Entry 9D6D (electron microscopy, 2.18 A resolution); this record covers chains H and J of the 18 polymer chains in the assembly.

== Chain H (and J) ==
Protein: Gag polyprotein
Organism: Human immunodeficiency virus type 1 (NEW YORK-5 ISOLATE)
Notes: fragment: CA-SP1 domains; chain J of this document is another copy of the same molecule, construct and numbering; everything in this record applies to it too
Reference sequence: P12493 (GAG_HV1N5); residues 11-239 here correspond to UniProt positions 143-371 (UniProt number = residue number + 132)
Amino-acid sequence (229 residues; each row starts with the number of its first residue):
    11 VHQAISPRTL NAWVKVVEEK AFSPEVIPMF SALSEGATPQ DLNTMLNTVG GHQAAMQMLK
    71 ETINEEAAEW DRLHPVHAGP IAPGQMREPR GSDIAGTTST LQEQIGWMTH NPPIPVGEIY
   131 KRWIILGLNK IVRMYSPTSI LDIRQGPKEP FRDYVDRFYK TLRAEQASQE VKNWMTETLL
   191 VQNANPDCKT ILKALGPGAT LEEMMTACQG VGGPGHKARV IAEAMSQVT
Differences from the reference sequence: engineered mutation I231 (Leu363 in P12493)
Residues lining bound ligands:
  - Lenacapavir (QNG), molecule 1: I15, S16, P17, R18, L20, N21
  - Lenacapavir (QNG), molecule 2: Q50, N53, T54, L56, N57, V59, Q63, M66, Q67, L69, K70, I73, N74, A105, G106, T107, Y130
Swiss-Prot annotation at these positions:
  - region: N57 to Q95 (Interaction with human PPIA/CYPA and NUP153), P85 to P93 (PPIA/CYPA-binding loop)
  - modified residue: S16 (Phosphoserine)
Reported in the primary citation:
  - binding site for Lenacapavir: P17, R18, L20, T54, L56, N57, Q63 to L83, T107, Y130
  - binding site for inositol hexakisphosphate: K158, K227

== Interface between chain H and chain J ==
Residue-residue contacts (34):
  H12(H) - W80(J)
  H12(H) - H84(J)  hydrogen bond
  H12(H) - I124(J)
  Q13(H) - P125(J)
  Q13(H) - E128(J)
  Q13(H) - I129(J)
  Q13(H) - R132(J)  hydrogen bond (backbone-side chain)
  A14(H) - R132(J)  hydrogen bond (backbone-side chain)
  I15(H) - R132(J)
  S16(H) - E76(J)  hydrogen bond
  S16(H) - E79(J)
  P17(H) - E79(J)
  R18(H) - E75(J)  salt bridge
  R18(H) - E76(J)
  R18(H) - L136(J)
  T19(H) - R132(J)
  T19(H) - L136(J)
  A22(H) - L136(J)  hydrophobic
  A22(H) - N139(J)
  K25(H) - R143(J)
  E29(H) - R143(J)  salt bridge
  E35(H) - P34(J)
  P38(H) - P38(J)  hydrophobic
  M39(H) - I37(J)  hydrophobic
  M39(H) - N139(J)
  A42(H) - S41(J)
  A42(H) - I135(J)  hydrophobic
  L43(H) - R132(J)
  L43(H) - L136(J)  hydrophobic
  S44(H) - R132(J)
  E45(H) - E128(J)
  E45(H) - R132(J)  hydrogen bond (backbone-side chain)
  A47(H) - R132(J)
  N121(H) - N121(J)  hydrogen bond
Also at the interface, not in a pair above, chain H (22 interface residues in all): V26, G46
Also at the interface, not in a pair above, chain J (20 interface residues in all): P123

== In short ==
22 residues of chain H and 20 residues of chain J are in contact, with 6 hydrogen bonds and 2 salt bridges.
Polar pairs include R18(H)-E75(J), E29(H)-R143(J) and H12(H)-H84(J). From the paper: a binding site for
Lenacapavir at P17(H), R18(H) and L20(H) among others; a binding site for inositol hexakisphosphate at K158(H)
and K227(H).
Chain H and chain J are both Gag polyprotein (Human immunodeficiency virus type 1 (NEW YORK-5 ISOLATE)); the
structure, Gag CA-SP1 immature lattice bound with Lenacapavir from enveloped virus like particles, was
determined by electron microscopy, deposited together with 9CWV, 9D6C, 9D6E, 9D88 and 9DWD.
